8KBW - chains B and A of the 6 polymer chains in the assembly; structure by X-ray diffraction, 3.49 A resolution.

Chain B (and A):
Protein: Syn-copalyl diphosphate synthase, chloroplastic
Organism: Oryza sativa Japonica Group
Notes: EC 5.5.1.14; chain A of this document is another copy of the same molecule, construct and numbering; everything in this record applies to it too
UniProt: Q0JF02 (CPS4_ORYSJ); residues 1-767 here = UniProt positions 1-767
Chain sequence (775 residues; each row starts with the number of its first residue):
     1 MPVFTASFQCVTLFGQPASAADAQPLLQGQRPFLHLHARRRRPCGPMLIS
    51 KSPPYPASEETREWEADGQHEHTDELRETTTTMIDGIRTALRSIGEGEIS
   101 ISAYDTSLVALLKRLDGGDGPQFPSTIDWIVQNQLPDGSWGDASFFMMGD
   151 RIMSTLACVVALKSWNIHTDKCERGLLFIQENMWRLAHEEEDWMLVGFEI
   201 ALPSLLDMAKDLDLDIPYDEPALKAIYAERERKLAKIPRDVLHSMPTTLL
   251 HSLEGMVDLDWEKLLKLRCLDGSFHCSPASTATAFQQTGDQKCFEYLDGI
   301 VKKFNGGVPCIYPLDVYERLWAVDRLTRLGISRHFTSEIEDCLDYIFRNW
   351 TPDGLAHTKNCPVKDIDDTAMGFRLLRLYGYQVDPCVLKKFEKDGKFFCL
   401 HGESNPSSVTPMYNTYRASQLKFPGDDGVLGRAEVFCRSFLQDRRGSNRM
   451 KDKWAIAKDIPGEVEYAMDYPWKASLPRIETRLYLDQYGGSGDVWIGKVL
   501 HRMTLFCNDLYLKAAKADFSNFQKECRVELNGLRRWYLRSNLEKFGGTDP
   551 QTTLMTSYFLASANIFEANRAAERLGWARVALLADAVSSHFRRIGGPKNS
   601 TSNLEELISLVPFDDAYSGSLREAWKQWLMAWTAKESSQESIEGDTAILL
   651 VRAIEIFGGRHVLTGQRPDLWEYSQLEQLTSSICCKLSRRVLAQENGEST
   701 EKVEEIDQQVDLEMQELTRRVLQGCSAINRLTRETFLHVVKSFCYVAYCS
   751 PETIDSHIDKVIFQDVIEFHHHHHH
Unresolved in the structure: 1-80, 117-120, 185-194, 453-456, 695, 768-775 (chain A: 1-78, 768-775)
Sequence notes: expression tag (768-775)
Curated features (UniProtKB/Swiss-Prot):
  - motif: D365 to D368 (DXDD motif)
  - binding site (substrate): K233, K453
  - binding site (Mg(2+)): D365, D367
What the authors report for this chain:
  - self-association interface (contacts with another copy of this molecule); pairs are residue here / residue on that copy: Q627-R720 (hydrogen bond), E640-K686, R652-Q675, S674-E677 (hydrogen bond), Q678-S681, Q291, D298, K302, E340, R348, Y381, D615, S620, H661, R667
  - mutagenesis - V196I, H275L, H275L/Y317F/H357W, Q291A, I311V, L314A, L314F, Y317F, H334A, H357A, H357W, L400F, R535A, R733A: decreased catalytic activity
  - mutagenesis - S674A/E677A: unchanged catalytic activity
  - contacts within the chain: D367-N414
  - catalytic residues: D367, H501 (proposed by the authors, not directly observed)
  - mutagenesis - V196A, H275L/H357W, H275L/Y317F, H275L/I311V/Y317F, H275L/C310D/I311V/Y317F, I311A, Y317A, Y317F/H357W, L400A: abolished catalytic activity
  - specificity-determining residues: H275, I311 (from molecular simulation)
  - specificity-determining residues: L314, Y317, H357 (proposed by the authors, not directly observed)

Interface between chain B and chain A:
Residue-residue contacts (72):
  S620(B) with R667(A); W671(A)
  E623(B) with W671(A)
  A624(B) with W671(A)
  Q627(B) with R720(A), hydrogen bond
  M630(B) with R719(A), hydrogen bond
  A634(B) with P424(A), hydrophobic; E716(A)
  S637(B) with L712(A)
  S638(B) with Q709(A); L712(A)
  Q639(B) with E705(A), hydrogen bond; Q709(A), hydrogen bond (backbone-side chain)
  E640(B) with S682(A); K686(A), salt bridge; E713(A)
  I648(B) with Q678(A)
  R652(B) with W671(A); Q675(A)
  E655(B) with R667(A)
  I656(B) with R667(A); W671(A), hydrophobic
  R660(B) with R667(A), hydrogen bond (backbone-side chain)
  H661(B) with G665(A); Q666(A); R667(A), hydrogen bond (side chain-backbone); L670(A)
  V662(B) with L670(A), hydrophobic
  L663(B) with T664(A)
  T664(B) with V662(A); T664(A); G665(A)
  G665(B) with H661(A); V662(A); L663(A)
  R667(B) with S620(A), hydrogen bond; I656(A); G659(A); R660(A); H661(A), hydrogen bond
  L670(B) with V662(A), hydrophobic; Y673(A), hydrophobic
  W671(B) with S620(A); E623(A); A624(A); R652(A); I656(A), hydrophobic; Y673(A); E677(A)
  Y673(B) with L670(A), hydrophobic
  S674(B) with S674(A); E677(A), hydrogen bond
  Q675(B) with Q627(A); D645(A); R652(A), hydrogen bond
  E677(B) with W671(A); S674(A), hydrogen bond; Q678(A)
  Q678(B) with I648(A); E677(A); Q678(A); S681(A)
  S681(B) with Q678(A), hydrogen bond
  E705(B) with Q639(A), hydrogen bond
  Q709(B) with Q639(A); E640(A)
  L712(B) with A634(A); S637(A); S638(A)
  E713(B) with E640(A)
  E716(B) with A634(A)
  R720(B) with Q627(A), hydrogen bond
Interface residues without a listed pair, chain B (43 interface residues in all): P424, T633, K635, P668, E672, S682, K686, R719
Interface residues without a listed pair, chain A (45 interface residues in all): M630, T633, E636, E655, P668
The authors on this interface:
  - specific contacts: S674(A)-E677(B)

In short:
43 residues of chain B face 45 of chain A across their interface; the contacts include 14 hydrogen bonds and 1
salt bridge. Polar contacts include E640(B)-K686(A), Q627(B)-R720(A) and M630(B)-R719(A). The authors report a
contact between S674(A) and E677(B). From the paper: catalytic residues D367(B) and H501(B); V196I, H275L and
H275L/Y317F/H357W of chain B, among others, reduce catalytic activity; 24 substitutions were tested in all.
Both chains are Syn-copalyl diphosphate synthase, chloroplastic (Oryza sativa Japonica Group). Entry 8KBW (The
crystal structure of syn-copalyl diphosphate synthase from Oryza sativa) was determined by X-ray diffraction,
deposited together with 8I6P, 8I6T, 8I6U and 8IH5.
